PDB entry 8QKT | X-ray diffraction, 3.26 A resolution | chains BBB and JJJ of the 10 polymer chains in the assembly

# Chain BBB
Name: Histone H4
Organism: Homo sapiens
Reference sequence: A0A8C1JQV0 (A0A8C1JQV0_CYPCA); residues 24-102 here correspond to UniProt positions 14-92 (UniProt number = residue number - 10)
Chain sequence (79 residues; each row starts with the number of its first residue):
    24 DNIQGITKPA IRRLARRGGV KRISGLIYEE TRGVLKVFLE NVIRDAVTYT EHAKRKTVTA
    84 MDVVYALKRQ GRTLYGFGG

# Chain JJJ
Molecule: 167-nt DNA strand
Organism: synthetic construct
Sequence (167 nucleotides; row label = number of the first residue in the row; numbers below 1 keep their minus sign (DA-83 is residue -83)):
   -83 ATCTTTTTTT TTTCACAATC CCGGTGCCGA GGCCGCTCAA TTGGTCGTAG ACAGCTCTAG
   -23 CACCGCTTAA ACGCACGTAC GGATTCCGTA CGTGCGTTTA AGCGGTGCTA GAGCTGTCTA
    37 CGACCAATTG AGCGGCCTCG GCACCGGGAT TGTGAAAAAA AAAAGAT
Metal / ion sites: Mn2+ site 1 near DG-61 (its only coordinating residue here); Mn2+ site 2 near DG-34 (its only coordinating residue here); Mn2+ site 3 near DG-3 (its only coordinating residue here); Mn2+ site 4 near DG38 (its only coordinating residue here); Mn2+ site 5 near DG50 (its only coordinating residue here); Mn2+ site 6 near DG63 (its only coordinating residue here)

# How chain BBB and chain JJJ interact
Residue-residue contacts (11; chain BBB residue first):
  Lys44(BBB) - DG8(JJJ)  phosphate contact
  Arg45(BBB) - DC7(JJJ)  hydrogen bond to the sugar
  Arg45(BBB) - DG8(JJJ)  phosphate contact
  Ile46(BBB) - DC7(JJJ)  sugar contact
  Ile46(BBB) - DG8(JJJ)  hydrogen bond to the phosphate
  Ser47(BBB) - DC7(JJJ)  hydrogen bond to the phosphate
  Gly48(BBB) - DC7(JJJ)  hydrogen bond to the phosphate
  Arg78(BBB) - DA28(JJJ)  phosphate contact
  Lys79(BBB) - DG27(JJJ)  phosphate contact
  Lys79(BBB) - DA28(JJJ)  hydrogen bond to the phosphate
  Thr80(BBB) - DA28(JJJ)  hydrogen bond to the phosphate
Also at the interface, not in a pair above, chain BBB (10 interface residues in all): Arg39, Lys77
Also at the interface, not in a pair above, chain JJJ (6 interface residues in all): DT9, DG29

# Summary
10 residues of chain BBB and 6 residues of chain JJJ are in contact; the contacts include 6 hydrogen bonds.
Polar pairs include Arg45(BBB)-DC7(JJJ), Ile46(BBB)-DG8(JJJ) and Ser47(BBB)-DC7(JJJ).
Chain BBB is Histone H4 (Homo sapiens) and chain JJJ is a 167-nt DNA strand (synthetic construct); the
structure, Structure of a nucleosome composed of a palindromic 167-base pair blunt-ended DNA fragment, was
determined by X-ray diffraction.
